Entry 6VVH (X-ray diffraction, 1.79 A resolution); this record covers chains AAA and BBB of the 4 polymer chains in the assembly.

[Chain AAA (and BBB)]
Name: 4-hydroxy-tetrahydrodipicolinate synthase 1, chloroplastic
Organism: Arabidopsis thaliana
Notes: EC 4.3.3.7; chain BBB of this document is another copy of the same molecule, construct and numbering; everything in this record applies to it too
UniProt: Q9LZX6 (DAPA1_ARATH); residues 49-365 here = UniProt positions 49-365
Chain sequence (321 residues; numbered 45 to 365; the number before each row is that of its first residue):
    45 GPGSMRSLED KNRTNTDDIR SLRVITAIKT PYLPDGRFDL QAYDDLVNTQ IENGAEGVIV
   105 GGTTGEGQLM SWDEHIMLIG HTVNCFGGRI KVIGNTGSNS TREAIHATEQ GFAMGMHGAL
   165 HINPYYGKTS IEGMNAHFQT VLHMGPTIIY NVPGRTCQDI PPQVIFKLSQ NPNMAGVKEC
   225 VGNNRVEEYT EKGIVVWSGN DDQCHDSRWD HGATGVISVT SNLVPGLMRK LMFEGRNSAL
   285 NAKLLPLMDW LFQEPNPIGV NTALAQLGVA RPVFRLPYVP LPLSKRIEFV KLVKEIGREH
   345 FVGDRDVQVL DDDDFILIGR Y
Disordered / not traced: 45-57 (chain BBB: 45-52)
Differences from the reference sequence: expression tag (45-48)
Ligand contacts:
  - lysine (LYS), molecule 1: Gly111, Gln112, Met114, Ser115, Trp116, His119, Asn143, Glu147, Tyr169
  - lysine (LYS), molecule 2: Ser142, Asn143, Ser144, Glu147, Tyr170
Swiss-Prot annotation at these positions:
  - active site: Tyr194 (Proton donor/acceptor), Lys222 (Schiff-base intermediate with substrate)
  - binding site (pyruvate): Thr108, Ile261
  - site (Part of a proton relay during catalysis): Thr107, Tyr170
Reported in the primary citation:
  - binding site for lysine: Gly111, Gln112, Trp116, His119, Asn143, Glu147
  - self-association interface (contacts with another copy of this molecule); pairs are residue here / residue on that copy: Cys201-Cys201 (disulfide)
  - mutagenesis - C201G (1.8 +/- 0.06 uM): unchanged catalytic activity on lysine
  - conformationally variable residues: Tyr169
  - catalytic residues: Thr107, Tyr170, Tyr194
  - allosteric site: Trp116

[Chain AAA / chain BBB interface]
Residue-residue contacts - 91 pairs, chain AAA then chain BBB:
  Thr107(AAA) with Tyr170(BBB), hydrogen bond
  Gln112(AAA) with Asn143(BBB); Ser144(BBB); Tyr170(BBB)
  Leu113(AAA) with Asn143(BBB); Ser144(BBB); Arg146(BBB), hydrogen bond (backbone-side chain)
  Met114(AAA) with Arg146(BBB)
  Ser115(AAA) with Arg146(BBB)
  Glu118(AAA) with Arg146(BBB), salt bridge
  Asn143(AAA) with Gln112(BBB); Leu113(BBB); Pro321(BBB)
  Ser144(AAA) with Gln112(BBB); Leu113(BBB)
  Thr145(AAA) with Leu320(BBB), hydrogen bond (side chain-backbone); Pro321(BBB)
  Arg146(AAA) with Leu113(BBB), hydrogen bond (side chain-backbone); Met114(BBB); Ser115(BBB); Glu118(BBB), salt bridge; Gly363(BBB), hydrogen bond (backbone-backbone); Tyr365(BBB), hydrogen bond (side chain-backbone)
  Ile149(AAA) with Gly363(BBB); Arg364(BBB)
  His150(AAA) with Arg364(BBB)
  Glu153(AAA) with Arg364(BBB), salt bridge
  Ile166(AAA) with Tyr170(BBB), hydrophobic
  Pro168(AAA) with Pro321(BBB), hydrophobic
  Tyr169(AAA) with Tyr170(BBB), hydrophobic
  Tyr170(AAA) with Thr107(BBB), hydrogen bond; Ile166(BBB), hydrophobic; Tyr169(BBB), hydrophobic; Arg199(BBB), hydrogen bond (backbone-side chain)
  Gly171(AAA) with Arg199(BBB); Tyr322(BBB), hydrogen bond (backbone-side chain)
  Lys172(AAA) with Gly198(BBB), hydrogen bond (side chain-backbone); Arg199(BBB); Pro299(BBB); Tyr322(BBB)
  Thr173(AAA) with Pro299(BBB); Ile302(BBB); Pro321(BBB), hydrogen bond (side chain-backbone); Tyr322(BBB)
  Ser174(AAA) with Glu298(BBB); Pro299(BBB); Ile302(BBB); Val323(BBB)
  Glu176(AAA) with Val323(BBB)
  Gly177(AAA) with Pro321(BBB); Val323(BBB)
  Ala180(AAA) with Leu320(BBB), hydrophobic
  His181(AAA) with Pro321(BBB)
  Thr184(AAA) with Leu320(BBB)
  Pro197(AAA) with Cys201(BBB), hydrogen bond (backbone-side chain)
  Gly198(AAA) with Lys172(BBB); Cys201(BBB)
  Arg199(AAA) with Tyr170(BBB), hydrogen bond (side chain-backbone); Gly171(BBB); Lys172(BBB); Cys201(BBB)
  Cys201(AAA) with Pro197(BBB); Gly198(BBB); Cys201(BBB), disulfide
  Glu298(AAA) with Ser174(BBB)
  Pro299(AAA) with Lys172(BBB); Thr173(BBB)
  Ile302(AAA) with Thr173(BBB); Ser174(BBB)
  Leu320(AAA) with Thr145(BBB), hydrogen bond (backbone-side chain); Ala180(BBB), hydrophobic; Thr184(BBB)
  Pro321(AAA) with Asn143(BBB); Thr145(BBB); Pro168(BBB), hydrophobic; Thr173(BBB), hydrogen bond (backbone-side chain); Gly177(BBB); His181(BBB)
  Tyr322(AAA) with Gly171(BBB), hydrogen bond (side chain-backbone); Lys172(BBB); Thr173(BBB)
  Val323(AAA) with Ser174(BBB); Glu176(BBB); Gly177(BBB)
  Gly363(AAA) with Arg146(BBB); Ile149(BBB)
  Arg364(AAA) with Ile149(BBB); His150(BBB); Glu153(BBB), salt bridge
  Tyr365(AAA) with Ser144(BBB); Arg146(BBB), hydrogen bond (backbone-side chain)
Interface residues without a listed pair, chain AAA (47 interface residues in all): Asn139, Glu147, Met178, Tyr194, Thr200, Asn300, Arg319
Interface residues without a listed pair, chain BBB (47 interface residues in all): Asn139, Glu147, Met188, Thr200, Asn300, Arg319, Pro324
Inter-chain disulfides: Cys201(AAA)-Cys201(BBB)

[Overview]
Chain AAA and chain BBB each contribute 47 residues to their interface; the contacts include 1 disulfide bond,
17 hydrogen bonds and 4 salt bridges. Polar contacts include Glu118(AAA)-Arg146(BBB), Glu153(AAA)-Arg364(BBB)
and Thr107(AAA)-Tyr170(BBB). Ligands of chain AAA: lysine. The paper reports catalytic residues Thr107(AAA),
Tyr170(AAA) and Tyr194(AAA); C201G of chain AAA leaves catalytic activity on lysine unchanged.
Both chains are 4-hydroxy-tetrahydrodipicolinate synthase 1, chloroplastic (Arabidopsis thaliana). Entry 6VVH
(Arabidopsis thaliana dihydrodipicolinate synthase isoform 1 (DHDPS1) in complex with lysine) was determined
by X-ray diffraction, deposited together with 6VVI.
